2QCW - chains A and B; structure by X-ray diffraction, 2.49 A resolution.

== Chain A (and B) ==
Molecule: Bone morphogenetic protein 6
Organism: Homo sapiens
Notes: chain B of this document is another copy of the same molecule, construct and numbering; everything in this record applies to it too
Reference sequence: P22004 (BMP6_HUMAN); residues 1-132 here correspond to UniProt positions 382-513 (UniProt number = residue number + 381)
Sequence (132 residues; row label = number of the first residue in the row):
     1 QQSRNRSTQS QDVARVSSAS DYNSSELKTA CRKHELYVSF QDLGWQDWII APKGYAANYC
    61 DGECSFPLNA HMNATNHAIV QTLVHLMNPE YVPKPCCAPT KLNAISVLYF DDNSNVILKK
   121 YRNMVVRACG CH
Unresolved in the structure: 1-28
Swiss-Prot annotation at these positions:
  - glycosylation (N-linked (GlcNAc...) asparagine): Asn5, Asn23, Asn73
Disulfide bonds: Cys31-Cys97, Cys60-Cys129, Cys64-Cys131

== How chain A and chain B interact ==
Cross-chain cystine bridges: Cys96(A)-Cys96(B)
Residue-residue contacts (43; chain A residue first):
  Leu36(A) - Val92(B)  hydrophobic
  Val38(A) - Val84(B)  hydrophobic
  Asp42(A) - Met87(B)
  Leu43(A) - Val84(B)  hydrophobic
  Trp45(A) - Leu83(B)  hydrophobic
  Tyr55(A) - Val80(B)
  Ala57(A) - His77(B)  hydrogen bond (backbone-side chain)
  Asn58(A) - His77(B)  hydrogen bond (backbone-side chain)
  Tyr59(A) - Gln81(B)
  Tyr59(A) - Tyr91(B)
  Tyr59(A) - Pro93(B)
  Asp61(A) - Pro93(B)
  Asn76(A) - Arg122(B)  hydrogen bond (side chain-backbone)
  Asn76(A) - Asn123(B)
  Asn76(A) - Met124(B)
  His77(A) - Ala57(B)  hydrogen bond (side chain-backbone)
  His77(A) - Asn58(B)  hydrogen bond (side chain-backbone)
  His77(A) - Leu102(B)
  His77(A) - Asn123(B)  hydrogen bond (backbone-backbone)
  His77(A) - Met124(B)
  His77(A) - Val126(B)
  Val80(A) - Tyr55(B)
  Gln81(A) - Tyr59(B)
  Leu83(A) - Leu43(B)  hydrophobic
  Met87(A) - Asp42(B)
  Pro93(A) - Tyr59(B)
  Pro93(A) - Asp61(B)
  Cys96(A) - Cys96(B)  disulfide
  Cys96(A) - Cys97(B)
  Cys96(A) - Ala98(B)  hydrophobic
  Cys97(A) - Cys96(B)  hydrogen bond (backbone-side chain)
  Ala98(A) - His132(B)
  Pro99(A) - His132(B)
  Leu102(A) - His77(B)
  Arg122(A) - Asn76(B)  hydrogen bond (backbone-side chain)
  Asn123(A) - Thr75(B)
  Asn123(A) - Asn76(B)
  Asn123(A) - His77(B)  hydrogen bond (backbone-backbone)
  Met124(A) - Asn76(B)
  Met124(A) - His77(B)
  Val126(A) - His77(B)
  His132(A) - Ala98(B)
  His132(A) - Pro99(B)
Interface residues without a listed pair, chain A (33 interface residues in all): Cys60, Thr75, Val84, Tyr91, Val92, Tyr121
Interface residues without a listed pair, chain B (32 interface residues in all): Leu36, Val38, Tyr121, Val125

== In short ==
Chain A and chain B form an interface of 33 and 32 residues respectively, with 1 disulfide bond and 9 hydrogen
bonds. Polar pairs include Ala57(A)-His77(B), Asn58(A)-His77(B) and Asn76(A)-Arg122(B).
Both chains are Bone morphogenetic protein 6 (Homo sapiens). Entry 2QCW (Crystal Structure of Bone
Morphogenetic Protein-6 (BMP-6)) was determined by X-ray diffraction (same publication as 2QCQ).
